6TDV - chains g and h of the 38 polymer chains in the assembly; structure by electron microscopy, 2.80 A resolution.

== Chain g ==
Protein: subunit b
Source organism: Euglena gracilis
Sequence (112 residues; numbered 1 to 112; the number before each row is that of its first residue):
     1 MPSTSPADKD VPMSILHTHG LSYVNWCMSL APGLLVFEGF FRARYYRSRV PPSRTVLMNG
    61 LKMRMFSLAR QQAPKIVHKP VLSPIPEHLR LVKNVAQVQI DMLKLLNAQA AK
Unresolved in the structure: 1
Ligand contacts:
  - 3-sn-phosphatidic acid (LPP; 2-(hexadecanoyloxy)-1-[(phosphonooxy)methyl]ethyl hexadecanoate): Met13, Ile15, Leu16
  - fragment of triton x-100 (TRT): Phe37, Phe41, Arg44

== Chain h ==
Protein: subunit d
Source organism: Euglena gracilis
Sequence (476 residues; row label = number of the first residue in the row):
     1 MMRRACRIIR PSHVRGVSGV APTIYLRSKA ALPATSTTDV RPQLYALQRF AKAQLKTATE
    61 AERAAIEADI ARYQEYLDSD LEKLKQDVAE DTAKKQKLIP LLDRYPDVPI EKIPEHANVL
   121 LKKIDACLEI LSKDIGEVTD AEAHEMYFET SKFQILHIYT GCVASFPEGD VPPGAVECLP
   181 GQVIRTKVNG EDVMLEIDEV DPGYQVCWFK PDVPLPENAE ILWSYPYEPT AALPTGTTWE
   241 EGQANVLIPA EPTPEAAVWP PTPVTNVYAP MAEKLALKSN PELKVLFKEA LLQPAKLLPL
   301 DVDYQCSHDR EVVEAKRDRY LTALVEAEQA PPLPFTPDVL QLQLEHNVLK GELIDRLRAL
   361 EYTIVTEQLQ ARLHERRLRG DVIDEWEELD YHPLVRDDTY LAIDFGDPTF GRYIWKLFPH
   421 TDGDEECMFK DTRLDVLPPQ VNPLNAILAQ HTAQTPVHRS LEKRLWTEVR ATAVSE
Unresolved in the structure: 1-37, 280-330

== How chain g and chain h interact ==
Contacting residue pairs (150; chain g residue first):
  Arg42(g) - Glu149(h)  salt bridge
  Ala43(g) - Thr150(h)
  Tyr46(g) - Met146(h)
  Tyr46(g) - Tyr147(h)
  Arg47(g) - Tyr147(h)  hydrogen bond (side chain-backbone)
  Arg47(g) - Thr150(h)
  Arg47(g) - Ser151(h)  hydrogen bond
  Arg47(g) - Glu196(h)  salt bridge
  Arg49(g) - Tyr147(h)
  Val50(g) - Tyr147(h)
  Pro51(g) - His144(h)
  Pro51(g) - Tyr147(h)
  Pro52(g) - Glu137(h)
  Pro52(g) - Val138(h)
  Arg54(g) - Glu191(h)  salt bridge
  Arg54(g) - Leu247(h)
  Arg54(g) - Ile248(h)
  Thr55(g) - Asn245(h)
  Thr55(g) - Val246(h)
  Thr55(g) - Leu247(h)  hydrogen bond (backbone-backbone)
  Val56(g) - Trp239(h)  hydrophobic
  Val56(g) - Ala244(h)  hydrophobic
  Val56(g) - Asn245(h)
  Val56(g) - Val246(h)  hydrophobic
  Leu57(g) - Ala244(h)
  Leu57(g) - Asn245(h)  hydrogen bond (backbone-backbone)
  Leu57(g) - Leu247(h)  hydrophobic
  Met58(g) - Leu222(h)  hydrophobic
  Met58(g) - Trp223(h)  hydrophobic
  Met58(g) - Trp239(h)
  Met58(g) - Ala244(h)  hydrophobic
  Asn59(g) - Glu220(h)  hydrogen bond
  Asn59(g) - Leu222(h)
  Gly60(g) - Val200(h)
  Gly60(g) - Asp201(h)
  Leu61(g) - Ile197(h)  hydrophobic
  Leu61(g) - Val200(h)  hydrophobic
  Leu61(g) - Asp201(h)
  Leu61(g) - Leu222(h)  hydrophobic
  Leu61(g) - Trp223(h)  hydrophobic
  Lys62(g) - Asp198(h)  hydrogen bond (backbone-backbone)
  Lys62(g) - Glu199(h)
  Met63(g) - Leu195(h)  hydrophobic
  Met63(g) - Glu196(h)
  Met63(g) - Ile197(h)  hydrophobic
  Met63(g) - Trp223(h)  hydrophobic
  Met63(g) - Trp239(h)  hydrophobic
  Arg64(g) - Tyr147(h)  hydrogen bond
  Arg64(g) - Met194(h)
  Arg64(g) - Leu195(h)
  Arg64(g) - Glu196(h)  salt bridge
  Arg64(g) - Asp198(h)  salt bridge
  Met65(g) - Val193(h)  hydrophobic
  Met65(g) - Met194(h)
  Met65(g) - Leu195(h)  hydrophobic
  Met65(g) - Trp239(h)  hydrophobic
  Phe66(g) - Phe148(h)  hydrophobic
  Phe66(g) - Val193(h)
  Phe66(g) - Met194(h)  hydrogen bond (backbone-backbone)
  Phe66(g) - Glu196(h)
  Ser67(g) - Glu191(h)
  Ser67(g) - Asp192(h)
  Leu68(g) - Ala141(h)  hydrophobic
  Leu68(g) - Arg185(h)
  Leu68(g) - Asp192(h)  hydrogen bond (backbone-backbone)
  Leu68(g) - Met194(h)  hydrophobic
  Ala69(g) - Thr139(h)
  Ala69(g) - Asp140(h)
  Ala69(g) - Ala141(h)
  Arg70(g) - Asp140(h)
  Arg70(g) - Glu142(h)  salt bridge
  Gln71(g) - Val138(h)
  Gln71(g) - Thr139(h)  hydrogen bond (side chain-backbone)
  Gln71(g) - Asp140(h)
  Pro74(g) - Ile135(h)  hydrophobic
  Pro74(g) - Leu378(h)
  Pro74(g) - Gly380(h)
  Lys75(g) - Asp134(h)
  Lys75(g) - Ile135(h)
  Lys75(g) - Gly136(h)  hydrogen bond (backbone-backbone)
  Ile76(g) - Lys133(h)
  Ile76(g) - Asp134(h)
  Ile76(g) - Leu378(h)  hydrophobic
  Val77(g) - Ser132(h)
  Val77(g) - Lys133(h)
  Val77(g) - Asp134(h)  hydrogen bond (backbone-backbone)
  His78(g) - Ser132(h)
  His78(g) - Lys133(h)
  Lys79(g) - Ser132(h)  hydrogen bond (backbone-backbone)
  Lys79(g) - Asp134(h)
  Pro80(g) - Ser132(h)
  Val81(g) - Leu128(h)  hydrophobic
  Val81(g) - Leu131(h)
  Val81(g) - Ser132(h)
  Leu82(g) - Ala257(h)
  Leu82(g) - Val258(h)
  Leu82(g) - Trp259(h)
  Leu82(g) - Asp431(h)
  Leu82(g) - Arg433(h)  hydrogen bond (backbone-side chain)
  Leu82(g) - Leu434(h)  hydrophobic
  Ser83(g) - Trp259(h)
  Pro84(g) - Trp259(h)
  Ile85(g) - Ile124(h)  hydrophobic
  Ile85(g) - Thr363(h)
  Ile85(g) - Ile364(h)  hydrophobic
  Pro86(g) - Leu121(h)
  Glu87(g) - Trp259(h)
  Glu87(g) - Pro261(h)
  His88(g) - Leu360(h)
  Leu89(g) - Ala117(h)
  Leu89(g) - Leu120(h)  hydrophobic
  Leu89(g) - Leu121(h)
  Leu89(g) - Leu357(h)  hydrophobic
  Leu89(g) - Leu360(h)  hydrophobic
  Leu91(g) - Thr262(h)
  Leu91(g) - Val264(h)  hydrophobic
  Val92(g) - Ile113(h)  hydrophobic
  Val92(g) - Leu353(h)  hydrophobic
  Val92(g) - Leu357(h)  hydrophobic
  Lys93(g) - Pro114(h)
  Lys93(g) - Ala117(h)
  Lys93(g) - Asn118(h)  hydrogen bond
  Lys93(g) - Leu121(h)
  Asn94(g) - Val264(h)
  Val95(g) - Leu349(h)  hydrophobic
  Val95(g) - Leu353(h)  hydrophobic
  Ala96(g) - Ile113(h)  hydrophobic
  Val98(g) - Val264(h)  hydrophobic
  Val98(g) - Asn266(h)
  Gln99(g) - Ile110(h)
  Gln99(g) - His346(h)
  Gln99(g) - Leu349(h)
  Ile100(g) - Ile110(h)
  Ile100(g) - Glu111(h)
  Asp101(g) - Asn266(h)  hydrogen bond
  Asp101(g) - Tyr268(h)
  Met102(g) - Tyr268(h)  hydrogen bond
  Met102(g) - Leu342(h)  hydrophobic
  Leu103(g) - Ile110(h)  hydrophobic
  Leu103(g) - His346(h)
  Leu105(g) - Tyr268(h)  hydrophobic
  Leu105(g) - Met271(h)  hydrophobic
  Leu105(g) - Leu275(h)  hydrophobic
  Leu105(g) - Leu333(h)  hydrophobic
  Leu106(g) - Pro337(h)  hydrophobic
  Leu106(g) - Leu342(h)  hydrophobic
  Ala108(g) - Leu275(h)  hydrophobic
  Gln109(g) - Leu333(h)
  Gln109(g) - Pro337(h)
  Lys112(g) - Pro332(h)
Also at the interface, not in a pair above, chain g (61 interface residues in all): Arg90, Gln97
Also at the interface, not in a pair above, chain h (89 interface residues in all): Ala143, Ser165, Val206, Gln243, Ala256, Pro260, Thr265, Ala269, Pro331, Arg356, Glu367, Arg377, Arg379

== Summary ==
61 residues of chain g face 89 of chain h across their interface; the contacts include 17 hydrogen bonds and 6
salt bridges. Polar pairs include Arg42(g)-Glu149(h), Arg47(g)-Glu196(h) and Arg54(g)-Glu191(h). Bound to
chain g: fragment of triton x-100 and 3-sn-phosphatidic acid.
Chain g is subunit b and chain h is subunit d, both from Euglena gracilis; the structure, Cryo-EM structure of
Euglena gracilis mitochondrial ATP synthase, membrane region, was determined by electron microscopy together
with 6TDU, 6TDW, 6TDX, 6TDY, 6TDZ and 6TE0 from the same study.
